5HF8 - chains A and B; structure by X-ray diffraction, 2.80 A resolution.

# Chain A (and B)
Molecule: Acetylcholinesterase
From: Homo sapiens
Notes: EC 3.1.1.7; fragment: catalytic domain, to 574; chain B of this document is another copy of the same molecule, construct and numbering; everything in this record applies to it too
Reference sequence: P22303 (ACES_HUMAN); residues 2-543 here correspond to UniProt positions 33-574 (UniProt number = residue number + 31)
Amino-acid sequence (542 residues; row label = number of the first residue in the row):
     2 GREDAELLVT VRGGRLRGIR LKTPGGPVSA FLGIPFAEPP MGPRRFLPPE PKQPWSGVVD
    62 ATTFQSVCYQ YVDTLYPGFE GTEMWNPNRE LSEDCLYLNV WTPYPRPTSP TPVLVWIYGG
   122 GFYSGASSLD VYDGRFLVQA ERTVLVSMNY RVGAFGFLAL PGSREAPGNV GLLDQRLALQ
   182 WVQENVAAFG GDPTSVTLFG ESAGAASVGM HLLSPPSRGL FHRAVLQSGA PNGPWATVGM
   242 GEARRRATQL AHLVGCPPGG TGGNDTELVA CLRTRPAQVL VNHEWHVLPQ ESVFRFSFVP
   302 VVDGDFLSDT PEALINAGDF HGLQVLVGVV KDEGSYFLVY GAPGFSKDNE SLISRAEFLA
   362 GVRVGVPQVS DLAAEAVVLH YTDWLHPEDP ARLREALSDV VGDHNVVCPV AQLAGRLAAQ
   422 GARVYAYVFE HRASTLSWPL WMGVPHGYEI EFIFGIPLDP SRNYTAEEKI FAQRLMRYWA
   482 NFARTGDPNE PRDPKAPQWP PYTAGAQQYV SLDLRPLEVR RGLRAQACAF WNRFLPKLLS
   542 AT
Unresolved in the structure: 2-3, 259-264, 543 (chain B: 2-3, 260-261, 543)
Disulfides: Cys-69/Cys-96, Cys-257/Cys-272, Cys-409/Cys-529
Covalently attached groups: ethyl dihydrogen phosphate (EFS) linked to Ser-203; diethyl phosphonate (DEP) linked to Ser-203; glycan linked to Asn-350
Ligand contacts: diethyl phosphonate / ethyl dihydrogen phosphate: Gly-120, Gly-121, Gly-122, Tyr-124, Ala-204, Trp-236, Val-294, Phe-295, Tyr-337, Phe-338, His-447
Curated features (UniProtKB/Swiss-Prot):
  - active site: Ser-203 (Acyl-ester intermediate), Glu-334 (Charge relay system), His-447 (Charge relay system)
  - binding site (galanthamine): Trp-86, Glu-202, Ser-203, Tyr-337
  - binding site (huperzine A): Trp-86, Tyr-133, Tyr-337
  - binding site (huprine W): Gly-122, Ser-203, Trp-439, His-447
  - glycosylation (N-linked (GlcNAc...) asparagine): Asn-265, Asn-350, Asn-464

# Interface between chain A and chain B
Pairs across the interface (37; chain A residue first):
  Leu-373(A) / Phe-535(B)  hydrophobic
  Leu-373(A) / Lys-538(B)
  Glu-376(A) / Lys-538(B)
  Ala-377(A) / Phe-535(B)  hydrophobic
  Leu-380(A) / His-381(B)
  Leu-380(A) / Ala-530(B)
  Leu-380(A) / Phe-531(B)
  Leu-380(A) / Phe-535(B)  hydrophobic
  His-381(A) / Leu-380(B)
  Thr-383(A) / Gln-527(B)  hydrogen bond (backbone-side chain)
  Asp-384(A) / Gln-527(B)
  Trp-385(A) / Gln-508(B)  hydrogen bond (backbone-side chain)
  Trp-385(A) / Gln-527(B)  hydrogen bond (backbone-side chain)
  Trp-385(A) / Ala-530(B)
  Trp-385(A) / Arg-534(B)
  Leu-386(A) / Arg-522(B)  hydrogen bond (backbone-side chain)
  Leu-386(A) / Gly-523(B)
  Leu-386(A) / Ala-526(B)  hydrophobic
  His-387(A) / Arg-522(B)
  Gln-508(A) / Trp-385(B)  hydrogen bond (side chain-backbone)
  Arg-522(A) / Leu-386(B)  hydrogen bond (side chain-backbone)
  Arg-522(A) / His-387(B)
  Gly-523(A) / Leu-386(B)
  Ala-526(A) / Trp-385(B)
  Gln-527(A) / Thr-383(B)  hydrogen bond (side chain-backbone)
  Gln-527(A) / Asp-384(B)
  Gln-527(A) / Trp-385(B)  hydrogen bond (side chain-backbone)
  Ala-530(A) / Leu-380(B)
  Ala-530(A) / Trp-385(B)
  Phe-531(A) / Leu-380(B)
  Arg-534(A) / Trp-385(B)
  Phe-535(A) / Leu-373(B)  hydrophobic
  Phe-535(A) / Ala-377(B)  hydrophobic
  Phe-535(A) / Leu-380(B)  hydrophobic
  Phe-535(A) / Leu-539(B)  hydrophobic
  Lys-538(A) / Leu-373(B)
  Lys-538(A) / Glu-376(B)
Also at the interface, not in a pair above, chain A (22 interface residues in all): Leu-539, Ala-542
Also at the interface, not in a pair above, chain B (22 interface residues in all): Ala-542

# Overview
The chain A/chain B interface involves 22 residues from each chain, with 8 hydrogen bonds. Polar pairs include
Thr-383(A)/Gln-527(B), Trp-385(A)/Gln-508(B) and Trp-385(A)/Gln-527(B). Bound to chain A: diethyl phosphonate
/ ethyl dihydrogen phosphate.
Chain A and chain B are both Acetylcholinesterase (Homo sapiens); the structure, Crystal structure of human
acetylcholinesterase in complex with paraoxon (alternative acyl loop conformation), was determined by X-ray
diffraction together with 5HF5, 5HF6, 5HF9 and 5HFA from the same study.
